5F5S - chains A and B; structure by X-ray diffraction, 2.40 A resolution.

[Chain A]
Name: Pre-mRNA-splicing factor 38A
From: Homo sapiens
Notes: fragment: ntr
UniProtKB: Q8NAV1 (PR38A_HUMAN); residues 1-179 here = UniProt positions 1-179
Chain sequence (181 residues; row label = number of the first residue in the row; numbers below 1 keep their minus sign (Gly-1 is residue -1)):
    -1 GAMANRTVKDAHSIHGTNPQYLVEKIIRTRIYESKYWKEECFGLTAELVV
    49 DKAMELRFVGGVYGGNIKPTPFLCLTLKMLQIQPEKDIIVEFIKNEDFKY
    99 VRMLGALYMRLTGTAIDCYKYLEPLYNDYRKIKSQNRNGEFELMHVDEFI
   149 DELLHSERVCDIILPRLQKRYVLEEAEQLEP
Unresolved in the structure: -1, 177-179
Construct notes: expression tag (-1 to 0)
UniProt features mapped onto this chain:
  - modified residue: Ser11 (Phosphoserine)
  - mutagenesis: Asp145 (D145A: Loss of interaction with MFAP1)

[Chain B]
Name: Microfibrillar-associated protein 1
From: Homo sapiens
UniProtKB: P55081 (MFAP1_HUMAN); residues 267-344 here = UniProt positions 267-344
Chain sequence (80 residues; numbered 265 to 344; the number before each row is that of its first residue):
   265 GATDDENDEEEYEAWKVRELKRIKRDREDREALEKEKAEIERMRNLTEEE
   315 RRAELRANGKVITNKAVKGKYKFLQKYYHR
Unresolved in the structure: 265-269, 323-344
Construct notes: expression tag (265-266)
UniProt features mapped onto this chain:
  - modified residue: Thr267 (Phosphothreonine)

[How chain A and chain B interact]
Contacting residue pairs (23; chain A residue first):
  Tyr124(A) - Trp279(B)  hydrogen bond (backbone-side chain)
  Tyr124(A) - Glu283(B)
  Tyr124(A) - Arg286(B)
  Asn125(A) - Trp279(B)
  Tyr127(A) - Glu275(B)
  Tyr127(A) - Tyr276(B)
  Tyr127(A) - Trp279(B)
  Lys129(A) - Glu275(B)  salt bridge
  His143(A) - Glu275(B)  salt bridge
  His143(A) - Arg282(B)  hydrogen bond
  Asp145(A) - Trp279(B)
  Asp145(A) - Arg282(B)  salt bridge
  Asp145(A) - Arg286(B)  salt bridge
  Glu146(A) - Arg282(B)  salt bridge
  Asp149(A) - Arg286(B)
  Asp149(A) - Arg289(B)  salt bridge
  His153(A) - Arg289(B)  hydrogen bond
  His153(A) - Asp290(B)  salt bridge
  Tyr169(A) - Arg294(B)
  Tyr169(A) - Leu297(B)  hydrophobic
  Tyr169(A) - Glu298(B)
  Val170(A) - Leu297(B)  hydrophobic
  Glu172(A) - Arg294(B)  salt bridge
Other interface residues (no listed pair), chain B (12 interface residues in all): Lys301

[In short]
The chain A/chain B interface involves 12 residues from each chain, with 3 hydrogen bonds and 8 salt bridges.
Polar pairs include Lys129(A)-Glu275(B), His143(A)-Glu275(B) and Asp145(A)-Arg282(B). UniProt lists one
mutagenesis site on chain A.
Chain A is Pre-mRNA-splicing factor 38A and chain B is Microfibrillar-associated protein 1, both from Homo
sapiens; the structure, Crystal structure of the Prp38-MFAP1 complex of Homo sapiens, was determined by X-ray
diffraction together with 5F5U, 5F5T and 5F5V from the same study.
